8FLK - chains B and D of the 4 polymer chains in the assembly; structure by electron microscopy, 4.00 A resolution.

== Chain B (and D) ==
Protein: Stimulator of interferon genes protein
Source organism: Homo sapiens
Notes: chain D of this document is another copy of the same molecule, construct and numbering; everything in this record applies to it too
UniProtKB: Q86WV6 (STING_HUMAN); residues 1-344 here = UniProt positions 1-344
Amino-acid sequence (354 residues; row label = number of the first residue in the row):
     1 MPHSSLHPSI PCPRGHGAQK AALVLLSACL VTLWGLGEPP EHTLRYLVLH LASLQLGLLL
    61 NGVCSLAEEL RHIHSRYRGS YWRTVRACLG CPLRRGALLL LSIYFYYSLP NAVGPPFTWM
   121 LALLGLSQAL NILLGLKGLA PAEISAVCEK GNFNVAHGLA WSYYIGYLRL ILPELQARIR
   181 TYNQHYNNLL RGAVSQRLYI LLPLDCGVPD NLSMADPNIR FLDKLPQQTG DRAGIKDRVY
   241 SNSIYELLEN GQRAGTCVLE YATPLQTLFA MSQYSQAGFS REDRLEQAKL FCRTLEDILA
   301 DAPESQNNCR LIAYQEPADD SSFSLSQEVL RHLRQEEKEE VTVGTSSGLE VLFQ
Not modelled in the structure: 1-2, 111-115, 187-191, 318-321, 336-354
Construct notes: conflict R232 (His in Q86WV6); expression tag (345-354)
Small-molecule neighbours: cGAMP (1SY): S162, Y163, G166, Y167, R232, I235, R238, V239, Y240, S241, T263, P264, T267
Swiss-Prot annotation at these positions:
  - region: E340 to G344 (C-terminal tail (CTT))
  - binding site (2',3'-cGAMP): S162, Y167, R238, T263
  - binding site (3',3'-c-di-GMP): S162, Y167, R238 to S241, T263
  - binding site (2',3'-cUAMP): Y167, R238, T263
  - modified residue: T229 (Phosphothreonine), S241 (Phosphoserine)
  - lipidation (S-palmitoyl cysteine): C88, C91
  - cross-link (Glycyl lysine isopeptide (Lys-Gly)): K20 (interchain with G-Cter in ubiquitin), K150 (interchain with G-Cter in ubiquitin), K236 (interchain with G-Cter in ubiquitin), K338 (interchain with G-Cter in SUMO)
  - natural variant: V147 (V147L: In SAVI), N154 (N154S: In SAVI), V155 (V155M: In SAVI), R232 (H232R: Activated by both 2'-3' linked cGAMP and 3'-3' linked cGAMP; this construct carries the variant), R284 (R284S: Found in a 9-month-old patient who died following a fever and severe neck abscess without indication of any severe bacterial infection)
  - mutagenesis: I10 (I10Q: Abolished ability to induce the production of type I interferon), R14 (R14A: Abolished ability to induce the production of type I interferon), K20 (K20R: Does not affect amount of ubiquitination), L26 (L26A: Reduced homooligomerization and activation in presence of coumpond C53), L30 (L30A: Reduced homooligomerization and activation in presence of coumpond C53), L44 (L44A: Reduced homooligomerization and activation in presence of coumpond C53), E68 (E68A: Abolished ability to induce the production of type I interferon), E69 (E69A: Abolished ability to induce the production of type I interferon), R76 to R78 (Abolishes the endoplasmic reticulum location), C91 (C91S: Abolished inhibition by small-molecule H-151; abolished palmitoylation), Y104 (Y104A: Reduced homooligomerization and activation in presence of coumpond C53), K137 (K137R: Does not affect amount of ubiquitination), 24 further mutagenesis entries in UniProt
What the authors report for this chain:
  - mutagenesis - R238A, Y240C: abolished signaling in response to cGAMP
  - mutagenesis - S27V, V31M, L93I, R94A, R95A, R95C, L98A, I103S, P115I, L134A: unchanged signaling in response to cGAMP
  - binding site for the ligand Y6H: R95
  - mutagenesis - R95A: unchanged localization to cGAMP
  - specificity-determining residues: V48, Q55, R94, R95, L98 (proposed by the authors, not directly observed)

== Interface between chain B and chain D ==
Contacting residue pairs (10; chain B residue first):
  S272(B) with S275(D)
  Q273(B) with Y274(D); S275(D), hydrogen bond (backbone-backbone)
  Y274(B) with Q273(D); S275(D)
  S275(B) with S272(D); Q273(D), hydrogen bond (backbone-backbone); Y274(D); S275(D)
  Q276(B) with R281(D)
Other interface residues (no listed pair), chain B (6 interface residues in all): F279
Other interface residues (no listed pair), chain D (6 interface residues in all): Q276

== In short ==
Chain B and chain D each contribute 6 residues to their interface, with 2 hydrogen bonds. The hydrogen-bonded
pair Q273(B)-S275(D) is a backbone contact. The paper reports a binding site for the ligand Y6H at R95(B);
R238A and Y240C of chain B abolish signaling in response to cGAMP; 12 substitutions were tested in all.
Chain B and chain D are both Stimulator of interferon genes protein (Homo sapiens); the structure, Cryo-EM
structure of STING oligomer bound to cGAMP and NVS-STG2, was determined by electron microscopy together with
8FLM from the same study.
